Entry 1K5S (X-ray diffraction, 2.43 A resolution); this record covers chains A and B.

Chain A:
Protein: Penicillin G acylase alpha subunit
From: Escherichia coli
Notes: EC 3.5.1.11
UniProtKB: P06875 (PAC_ECOLI); residues 0-208 here correspond to UniProt positions 26-234 (UniProt number = residue number + 26)
Amino-acid sequence (209 residues; numbered 0 to 208; the number before each row is that of its first residue; numbering starts at 0):
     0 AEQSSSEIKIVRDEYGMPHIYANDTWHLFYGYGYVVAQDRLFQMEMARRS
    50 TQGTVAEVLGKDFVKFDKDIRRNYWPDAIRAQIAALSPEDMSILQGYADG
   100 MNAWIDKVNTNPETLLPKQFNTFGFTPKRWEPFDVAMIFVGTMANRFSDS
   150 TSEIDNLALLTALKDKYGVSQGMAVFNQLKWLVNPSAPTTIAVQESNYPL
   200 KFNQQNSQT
Not modelled in the structure: 0-2
Swiss-Prot annotation at these positions:
  - binding site (Ca(2+)): Glu152
Ion coordination: Ca2+: Glu152 (shared with Asp73(B), Val75(B), Asp76(B), Pro205(B) of chain B)

Chain B:
Protein: Penicillin G acylase beta subunit
From: Escherichia coli
Notes: EC 3.5.1.11
UniProtKB: P06875 (PAC_ECOLI); residues 1-557 here correspond to UniProt positions 290-846 (UniProt number = residue number + 289)
Amino-acid sequence (557 residues; row label = number of the first residue in the row):
     1 SNMWVIGKSKAQDAKAIMVNGPQAGWYAPAYTYGIGLHGAGYDVTGNTPF
    51 AYPGLVFGHNGVISWGSTAGFGDDVDIFAERLSAEKPGYYLHNGKWVKML
   101 SREETITVKNGQAETFTVWRTVHGNILQTDQTTQTAYAKSRAWDGKELAS
   151 LLAWTHQMKAKNWQEWTQQAAKQALTINWYYADVNGNIGYVHTGAYPDRQ
   201 SGHDPRLPVPGTGKWDWKGLLPFEMNPKVYNPQSGYIANWNNSPQKDYPA
   251 SDLFAFLWGGADRVTEIDRLLEQKPRLTADQAWDVIRQTSRQDLNLRLFL
   301 PTLQAATSGLTQSDPRRQLVETLTRWDGINLLNDDGKTWQQPGSAILNVW
   351 LTSMLKRTVVAAVPMPFDKWYSASGYETTQDGPTGSLNISVGAKILYEAV
   401 QGDKSPIPQAVDLFAGKPQQEVVLAALEDTWETLSKRYGNNVSNWKTPAM
   451 ALTFRANNFFGVPQAAAEETRHQAEYQNRGTENDMIVFSPTTSDRPVLAW
   501 DVVAPGQSGFIAPDGTVDKHYEDQLKMYENFGRKSLWLTKQDVEAHKESQ
   551 EVLHVQR
Construct notes: engineered mutation Ala24 (Phe313 in P06875), Leu148 (Val437 in P06875)
Swiss-Prot annotation at these positions:
  - active site: Ser1 (Nucleophile)
  - binding site (Ca(2+)): Asp73, Val75, Asp76, Pro205, Asp252
Ion coordination: Ca2+: Asp73, Val75, Asp76, Pro205, Asp252 (shared with Glu152(A) of chain A)
Residues lining bound ligands: r-2-phenyl-proprionic acid (GRO): Ser1, Pro22, Gln23, Ala24, Ser67, Thr68, Ala69, Phe71, Ile177, Asn241

Chain A / chain B interface:
Pairs across the interface (352):
  Ser5(A) with Leu553(B); His554(B); Val555(B), hydrogen bond (backbone-backbone); Gln556(B)
  Glu6(A) with Val552(B); Leu553(B); His554(B), salt bridge
  Ile7(A) with Glu551(B); Val552(B); Leu553(B), hydrogen bond (backbone-backbone); Val555(B), hydrophobic
  Lys8(A) with Glu551(B); Val552(B)
  Ile9(A) with Ser549(B); Gln550(B); Glu551(B), hydrogen bond (backbone-backbone)
  Val10(A) with Val543(B), hydrophobic; Lys547(B); Ser549(B)
  Arg11(A) with Lys547(B); Glu548(B), hydrogen bond (backbone-backbone); Ser549(B), hydrogen bond (backbone-backbone)
  Asp12(A) with Trp537(B); His546(B); Glu548(B)
  Glu13(A) with His520(B); His546(B), salt bridge; Glu548(B)
  Tyr14(A) with Gln507(B); His520(B), hydrogen bond (backbone-side chain); Asp523(B); Gln524(B); Met527(B); Lys534(B)
  Gly15(A) with Gln507(B); His520(B), hydrogen bond (backbone-side chain)
  Met16(A) with Gly34(B); Ile35(B); Thr45(B); Gly46(B); Gln507(B); Leu536(B), hydrophobic
  Pro17(A) with Tyr33(B); Gly34(B); Ile35(B); Gly36(B), hydrogen bond (backbone-backbone); Gln507(B)
  His18(A) with Gly36(B); His38(B), hydrogen bond; Thr45(B); Trp537(B); Val543(B)
  Ile19(A) with Ile35(B), hydrophobic; Gly36(B), hydrogen bond (backbone-backbone); Leu37(B); His38(B), hydrogen bond (backbone-backbone)
  Tyr20(A) with His38(B); Val543(B)
  Ala21(A) with His38(B), hydrogen bond (backbone-backbone); Gly39(B); Ala40(B)
  Asn22(A) with Ala40(B), hydrogen bond (backbone-backbone)
  Asp23(A) with Ala40(B)
  Thr24(A) with Ala40(B)
  Trp25(A) with Arg557(B)
  His26(A) with Val555(B), hydrogen bond (side chain-backbone); Gln556(B)
  Leu27(A) with His38(B); Gly39(B); Tyr42(B), hydrophobic
  Phe28(A) with Pro53(B); Thr155(B)
  Tyr29(A) with Leu553(B), hydrophobic; Val555(B)
  Tyr31(A) with Tyr33(B), hydrophobic; Ile35(B); Thr48(B); Ala51(B), hydrogen bond (side chain-backbone); Tyr52(B), hydrogen bond (side chain-backbone); Pro53(B)
  Tyr33(A) with Glu551(B), hydrogen bond; Leu553(B), hydrophobic
  Val34(A) with Tyr33(B), hydrogen bond (backbone-side chain)
  Val35(A) with Tyr33(B), hydrogen bond (backbone-side chain); Ala51(B), hydrophobic
  Asp38(A) with Tyr33(B), hydrogen bond; Gln507(B), hydrogen bond; Ser508(B); Gly509(B), hydrogen bond (backbone-backbone); Phe510(B)
  Arg39(A) with Ala30(B), hydrogen bond (side chain-backbone); Thr32(B), hydrogen bond (side chain-backbone); Tyr33(B); Val503(B); Gly506(B), hydrogen bond (side chain-backbone); Gln507(B), hydrogen bond (side chain-backbone); Gly509(B)
  Phe41(A) with Gln464(B); Ala465(B)
  Gln42(A) with Pro29(B); Ala30(B), hydrogen bond (side chain-backbone); Gln464(B), hydrogen bond
  Met43(A) with Phe50(B)
  Met45(A) with Val462(B), hydrophobic; Pro463(B)
  Ala46(A) with Phe50(B), hydrophobic
  Ser49(A) with Asn458(B), hydrogen bond; Phe460(B); Val462(B)
  Val54(A) with Val462(B), hydrophobic
  Ala55(A) with Ile106(B), hydrophobic; Thr107(B); Val108(B); Lys109(B), hydrogen bond (backbone-backbone)
  Glu56(A) with Thr107(B), hydrogen bond (backbone-backbone); Lys109(B)
  Leu58(A) with Pro463(B)
  Gly59(A) with Val108(B); Lys109(B)
  Lys60(A) with Val108(B)
  Phe62(A) with Gly461(B)
  Val63(A) with Val108(B), hydrophobic; Glu114(B)
  Phe65(A) with Phe460(B), hydrophobic; Val462(B), hydrophobic
  Asp66(A) with Ile106(B)
  Lys67(A) with Ile106(B); Glu114(B), salt bridge; Phe116(B)
  Arg70(A) with Arg102(B), hydrogen bond (backbone-side chain); Glu104(B), salt bridge; Thr105(B), hydrogen bond (side chain-backbone); Ile106(B)
  Arg71(A) with Phe116(B); Val118(B); Asn125(B); Gln128(B), hydrogen bond
  Asn72(A) with Asn125(B); Lys139(B); Arg141(B), hydrogen bond (backbone-side chain)
  Tyr73(A) with Arg102(B), hydrogen bond (backbone-side chain); Asn125(B)
  Trp74(A) with Leu100(B), hydrophobic; Ser101(B); Arg102(B); Val118(B); Arg120(B); Asn125(B)
  Pro75(A) with Arg102(B)
  Ile78(A) with Glu147(B); Leu148(B)
  Gln81(A) with Gly145(B); Lys146(B); Glu147(B), hydrogen bond; Leu148(B), hydrogen bond (side chain-backbone)
  Ile82(A) with Leu148(B), hydrophobic
  Leu85(A) with Leu152(B), hydrophobic
  Asp89(A) with Leu152(B); His156(B), salt bridge
  Ser91(A) with Arg557(B), hydrogen bond
  Ile92(A) with Pro53(B), hydrophobic; Leu152(B), hydrophobic
  Gln94(A) with Arg557(B)
  Tyr96(A) with Ala51(B), hydrogen bond (side chain-backbone)
  Pro111(A) with Pro513(B)
  Glu112(A) with Pro513(B)
  Thr113(A) with Pro513(B)
  Leu114(A) with Phe510(B)
  Leu115(A) with Pro513(B)
  Pro116(A) with Phe510(B), hydrophobic; Ile511(B)
  Lys117(A) with Ile511(B), hydrogen bond (backbone-backbone); Ala512(B)
  Gln118(A) with Glu469(B), hydrogen bond; Ile511(B)
  Phe122(A) with Pro463(B), hydrophobic; Ala465(B)
  Ala135(A) with Leu148(B), hydrophobic
  Ile137(A) with Phe50(B), hydrophobic
  Phe138(A) with Tyr52(B), hydrophobic; Glu147(B); Ser150(B); Leu151(B); Trp154(B), hydrophobic; Leu175(B), hydrophobic
  Val139(A) with Glu147(B)
  Gly140(A) with Phe460(B)
  Thr141(A) with Phe50(B); Tyr52(B), hydrogen bond; Phe459(B); Phe460(B)
  Met142(A) with Tyr52(B); Trp154(B), hydrophobic; Leu175(B), hydrophobic
  Ala143(A) with Trp143(B); Leu175(B), hydrophobic
  Asn144(A) with Arg141(B); Trp143(B)
  Arg145(A) with Phe459(B)
  Phe146(A) with Tyr31(B); Phe459(B), hydrophobic
  Ser147(A) with Asp74(B), hydrogen bond; Val75(B); Trp143(B), hydrogen bond (backbone-side chain); Leu175(B); Thr176(B), hydrogen bond (side chain-backbone)
  Asp148(A) with Lys139(B), salt bridge; Arg141(B), salt bridge
  Ser149(A) with Val75(B); Leu253(B)
  Thr150(A) with Val75(B); Ile77(B); Asp252(B), hydrogen bond; Leu253(B)
  Ser151(A) with Asp252(B), hydrogen bond (backbone-side chain); Leu253(B); Phe254(B), hydrogen bond (side chain-backbone)
  Glu152(A) with Val75(B); Asp76(B); Ile77(B), hydrogen bond (side chain-backbone); Pro205(B); Arg206(B); Leu207(B); Pro208(B); Asp252(B)
  Ile153(A) with Ile77(B), hydrophobic; Leu127(B), hydrophobic; Asp130(B); Tyr137(B), hydrophobic
  Asp154(A) with Phe254(B); Trp370(B)
  Asn155(A) with Arg206(B), hydrogen bond (side chain-backbone); Leu207(B); Asp252(B), hydrogen bond (side chain-backbone); Phe254(B)
  Leu156(A) with Leu207(B); Pro208(B)
  Ala157(A) with Phe367(B)
  Leu158(A) with Phe367(B), hydrophobic; Trp370(B), hydrophobic; Tyr371(B)
  Leu159(A) with Leu207(B), hydrophobic
  Ala161(A) with Pro364(B), hydrophobic; Phe367(B), hydrophobic
  Leu162(A) with Pro364(B)
  Lys165(A) with Ala362(B)
  Tyr166(A) with Ala362(B), hydrogen bond (side chain-backbone); Val411(B), hydrophobic
  Gln170(A) with Ala410(B), hydrogen bond (side chain-backbone)
  Ala173(A) with Ala410(B)
  Val174(A) with Ala410(B); Val411(B), hydrophobic
  Phe175(A) with Arg206(B)
  Asn176(A) with Arg206(B), hydrogen bond; Ile407(B)
  Gln177(A) with Ile407(B); Pro408(B); Gln409(B), hydrogen bond; Ala410(B), hydrogen bond (side chain-backbone); Val411(B), hydrogen bond (side chain-backbone)
  Leu178(A) with Leu257(B); Val359(B), hydrophobic; Val363(B), hydrophobic; Tyr371(B); Ile395(B)
  Lys179(A) with Arg206(B), hydrogen bond (backbone-side chain); Ser251(B), hydrogen bond (side chain-backbone); Asp252(B); Leu253(B), hydrogen bond (side chain-backbone); Phe256(B), hydrogen bond (side chain-backbone); Leu257(B)
  Trp180(A) with Arg206(B); Leu257(B), hydrophobic; Trp258(B), hydrogen bond (side chain-backbone); Gly259(B); Glu398(B); Ile407(B), hydrophobic
  Leu181(A) with Pro205(B), hydrophobic; Arg206(B); Pro249(B)
  Val182(A) with Asp247(B); Pro249(B), hydrophobic
  Asn183(A) with Trp258(B); Gly259(B); Glu398(B), hydrogen bond; Pro406(B); Ile407(B)
  Pro184(A) with Pro406(B), hydrophobic
  Ser185(A) with Gly260(B), hydrogen bond (side chain-backbone); Pro406(B)
  Ala186(A) with Trp258(B); Gly259(B)
  Pro187(A) with Asn242(B), hydrogen bond (backbone-side chain); Ser243(B); Gly259(B); Asp262(B); Val264(B), hydrophobic; Thr265(B)
  Thr188(A) with Asn242(B); Ser243(B); Pro244(B); Gln245(B); Lys246(B)
  Thr189(A) with Tyr190(B); Ile237(B); Ala238(B), hydrogen bond (side chain-backbone); Asn239(B), hydrogen bond; Asn242(B), hydrogen bond; Ser243(B), hydrogen bond (backbone-backbone); Pro244(B), hydrogen bond (backbone-backbone)
  Ile190(A) with Tyr190(B), hydrophobic; Pro227(B); Lys228(B); Val229(B), hydrophobic; Pro244(B), hydrogen bond (backbone-backbone)
  Val192(A) with Lys246(B)
  Gln193(A) with Gln233(B)
  Glu194(A) with Val229(B); Pro232(B); Gln233(B), hydrogen bond (side chain-backbone)
  Ser195(A) with Gln245(B), hydrogen bond
  Asn196(A) with Gln245(B); Lys246(B); Asp247(B), hydrogen bond
  Tyr197(A) with Leu221(B); Met225(B); Gln245(B); Lys246(B), hydrogen bond (backbone-backbone); Asp247(B); Tyr248(B), hydrophobic; Pro249(B)
  Leu199(A) with Leu221(B), hydrophobic; Met225(B), hydrophobic
  Phe201(A) with Arg199(B); Pro249(B), hydrophobic
  Asn202(A) with Gly202(B); His203(B); Asp204(B); Pro205(B)
  Gln203(A) with Asp204(B); Arg206(B), hydrogen bond (backbone-side chain)
  Gln204(A) with Asp204(B), hydrogen bond (backbone-side chain)
  Asn205(A) with Asp204(B), hydrogen bond (backbone-side chain); Leu207(B)
  Ser206(A) with Gly202(B)
  Gln207(A) with Gly202(B); His203(B); Asp204(B), hydrogen bond (side chain-backbone); Leu207(B), hydrogen bond (side chain-backbone); Pro208(B), hydrogen bond (side chain-backbone); Val209(B); Trp215(B)
Also at the interface, not in a pair above, chain A (144 interface residues in all): Ser4, Gln37, Thr50, Gly52, Val57, Ile69, Leu93, Val134, Met172, Pro198, Lys200
Also at the interface, not in a pair above, chain B (164 interface residues in all): Ala24, Trp119, Ala149, Ile177, Pro210, Ala250, Lys394, Leu413, Ala466, Glu468, Gly515, Lys540, Ala545

Overview:
Chain A and chain B form an interface of 144 and 164 residues respectively, with 82 hydrogen bonds and 7 salt
bridges. Polar contacts include Glu6(A)-His554(B), Glu13(A)-His546(B) and Lys67(A)-Glu114(B). Chain B binds
r-2-phenyl-proprionic acid.
Chain A is Penicillin G acylase alpha subunit and chain B is Penicillin G acylase beta subunit, both from
Escherichia coli; the structure, Penicillin acylase, mutant complexed with ppa, was determined by X-ray
diffraction, deposited together with 1JX9, 1K5Q, 1K7D and 1KEC.
